PDB entry 5NJB | X-ray diffraction, 1.50 A resolution | chains A and B

# Chain A
Name: Metalloprotease TldD
Source organism: Escherichia coli K-12
Notes: EC 3.4.-.-
UniProt: P0AGG8 (TLDD_ECOLI); residue numbers follow UniProt; this construct covers 1-481
Chain sequence (495 residues; row label = number of the first residue in the row; numbers below 1 keep their minus sign (Met-13 is residue -13)):
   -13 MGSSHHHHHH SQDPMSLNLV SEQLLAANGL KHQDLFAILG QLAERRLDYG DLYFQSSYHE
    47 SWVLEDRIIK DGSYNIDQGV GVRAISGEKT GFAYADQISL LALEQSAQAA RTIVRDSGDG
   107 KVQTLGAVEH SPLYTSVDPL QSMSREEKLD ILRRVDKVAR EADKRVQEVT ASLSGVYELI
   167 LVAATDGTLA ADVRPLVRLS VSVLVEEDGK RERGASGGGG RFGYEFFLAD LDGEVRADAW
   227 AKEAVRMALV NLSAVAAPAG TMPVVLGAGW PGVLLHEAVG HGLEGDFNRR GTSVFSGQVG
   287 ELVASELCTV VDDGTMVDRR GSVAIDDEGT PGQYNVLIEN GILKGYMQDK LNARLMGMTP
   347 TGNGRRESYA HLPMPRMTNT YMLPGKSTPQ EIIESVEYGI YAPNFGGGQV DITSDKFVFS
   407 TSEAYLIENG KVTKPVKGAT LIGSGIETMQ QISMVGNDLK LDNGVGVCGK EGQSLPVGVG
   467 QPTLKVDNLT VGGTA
Disordered / not traced: -13 to 1
Construct notes: initiating methionine (-13); expression tag (-12 to 0); engineered mutation Asp401 (Gly in P0AGG8)
Ion coordination: Zn2+: His262, His267, Cys454 (together with actinonin)
Residues lining bound ligands: actinonin (BB2): Arg184, Trp256, Val259, His262, Glu263, His267, Gly392, Gly393, Gly394, Gln395, Val451, Gly452, Val453, Cys454, Gly455, Val463, Val465
Reported in the primary citation:
  - binding site for actinonin: Trp256, Val259, His262, Val463, Val465
  - mutagenesis - H267A: decreased stability
  - mutagenesis - H262A: abolished catalytic activity
  - mutagenesis - H262A: unchanged binding to Zn2+
  - catalytic residues: Glu263, Gly394, Gly455 (proposed by the authors, not directly observed)
  - mutagenesis - E270A, D272A: decreased expression

# Chain B
Name: Metalloprotease PmbA
Source organism: Escherichia coli K-12
Notes: EC 3.4.-.-
UniProt: P0AFK0 (PMBA_ECOLI); numbering as in UniProt (aligned over 1-450)
Chain sequence (450 residues; each row starts with the number of its first residue):
     1 MALAMKVISQ VEAQRKILEE AVSTALELAS GKSDGAEVAV SKTTGISVST RYGEVENVEF
    61 NSDGALGITV YHQNRKGSAS STDLSPQAIA RTVQAALDIA RYTSPDPCAG VADKELLAFD
   121 APDLDLFHPA EVSPDEAIEL AARAEQAALQ ADKRITNTEG GSFNSHYGVK VFGNSHGMLQ
   181 GYCSTRHSLS SCVIAEENGD MERDYAYTIG RAMSDLQTPE WVGADCARRT LSRLSPRKLS
   241 TMKAPVIFAN EVATGLFGHL VGAIAGGSVY RKSTFLLDSL GKQILPDWLT IEEHPHLLKG
   301 LASTPFDSEG VRTERRDIIK DGILTQWLLT SYSARKLGLK STGHAGGIHN WRIAGQGLSF
   361 EQMLKEMGTG LVVTELMGQG VSAITGDYSR GAAGFWVENG EIQYPVSEIT IAGNLKDMWR
   421 NIVTVGNDIE TRSNIQCGSV LLPEMKIAGQ
Disordered / not traced: 1-5

# Interface between chain A and chain B
Residue-residue contacts - 134 pairs, chain A then chain B:
  Trp48(A) - Ile99(B)  hydrophobic
  Trp48(A) - Thr103(B)
  Glu51(A) - Tyr270(B)  hydrogen bond
  Glu51(A) - Arg271(B)  salt bridge
  Asp52(A) - Lys336(B)  salt bridge
  Ile54(A) - Ser104(B)
  Ile54(A) - Pro105(B)
  Ile54(A) - Asp106(B)
  Ile55(A) - Thr103(B)
  Ile55(A) - Ser104(B)  hydrogen bond (backbone-backbone)
  Lys56(A) - Lys76(B)
  Lys56(A) - Asp106(B)  salt bridge
  Lys56(A) - Tyr270(B)
  Lys56(A) - Tyr332(B)  hydrogen bond
  Asp57(A) - Lys76(B)  salt bridge
  Asp57(A) - Thr103(B)
  Gly58(A) - Gly77(B)
  Gly58(A) - Ser78(B)  hydrogen bond (backbone-backbone)
  Gly58(A) - Ile99(B)
  Gly58(A) - Thr103(B)
  Ser59(A) - Ser78(B)
  Ser59(A) - Ile99(B)
  Tyr60(A) - Ser78(B)  hydrogen bond (backbone-backbone)
  Tyr60(A) - Ala79(B)
  Tyr60(A) - Ser80(B)  hydrogen bond (backbone-backbone)
  Tyr60(A) - Ala95(B)  hydrophobic
  Tyr60(A) - Ile99(B)
  Asn61(A) - Ser80(B)  hydrogen bond
  Ile62(A) - Ser80(B)  hydrogen bond (backbone-backbone)
  Ile62(A) - Ser81(B)
  Ile62(A) - Thr82(B)
  Asp63(A) - Thr82(B)  hydrogen bond
  Gln64(A) - Thr82(B)  hydrogen bond
  Gln64(A) - Asp83(B)
  Glu74(A) - Arg51(B)
  Glu74(A) - Glu56(B)
  Lys75(A) - Glu54(B)  salt bridge
  Lys75(A) - Val55(B)
  Lys75(A) - Glu56(B)
  Thr76(A) - Glu56(B)  hydrogen bond (backbone-backbone)
  Thr76(A) - Asn57(B)
  Thr76(A) - Val58(B)  hydrogen bond (backbone-backbone)
  Gly77(A) - Val58(B)
  Phe78(A) - Val58(B)  hydrogen bond (backbone-backbone)
  Phe78(A) - Glu59(B)
  Phe78(A) - Phe60(B)  hydrogen bond (backbone-backbone)
  Tyr80(A) - Phe60(B)
  Tyr80(A) - Asn61(B)  hydrogen bond
  Tyr80(A) - Ser62(B)  hydrogen bond (side chain-backbone)
  Tyr80(A) - Asp63(B)  hydrogen bond
  Asp82(A) - Ser62(B)
  Asp82(A) - Asp63(B)
  Asp82(A) - Gly64(B)  hydrogen bond (side chain-backbone)
  Asp82(A) - Thr82(B)
  Ala95(A) - Phe60(B)
  Ile99(A) - Val55(B)  hydrophobic
  Ile99(A) - Glu56(B)
  Ile99(A) - Val58(B)  hydrophobic
  Arg101(A) - Asp135(B)  salt bridge
  Arg131(A) - Asp98(B)  salt bridge
  Arg131(A) - Ile99(B)
  Arg131(A) - Tyr102(B)
  Glu132(A) - Tyr102(B)
  Glu154(A) - Arg271(B)
  Leu190(A) - Arg271(B)
  Leu190(A) - Lys272(B)
  Leu190(A) - Ile384(B)  hydrophobic
  Arg197(A) - Lys272(B)
  Arg197(A) - Leu277(B)
  Arg197(A) - Ile384(B)
  Glu198(A) - Ile384(B)
  Glu198(A) - Thr385(B)
  Arg199(A) - Ile384(B)
  Ala245(A) - Lys446(B)
  Gly246(A) - Thr241(B)
  Gly246(A) - Ala448(B)
  Gly246(A) - Gly449(B)
  Thr247(A) - Gly449(B)  hydrogen bond (side chain-backbone)
  Thr247(A) - Gln450(B)
  Arg276(A) - Arg51(B)  hydrogen bond (backbone-side chain)
  Arg276(A) - Glu56(B)  salt bridge
  Arg276(A) - Asn157(B)  hydrogen bond (backbone-side chain)
  Gly277(A) - Asn157(B)  hydrogen bond (backbone-side chain)
  Gly277(A) - Met201(B)
  Thr278(A) - Thr158(B)
  Thr278(A) - Glu159(B)  hydrogen bond
  Thr278(A) - Ile194(B)
  Thr278(A) - Met201(B)
  Ser279(A) - Met201(B)
  Val280(A) - Met201(B)
  Ala356(A) - Asp63(B)
  Leu358(A) - Glu59(B)
  Gln395(A) - Met377(B)
  Gln395(A) - Gly378(B)  hydrogen bond (side chain-backbone)
  Asp397(A) - Arg203(B)  salt bridge
  Asp397(A) - Arg233(B)  salt bridge
  Asp397(A) - Met377(B)
  Ile398(A) - Arg203(B)
  Thr399(A) - Ile194(B)
  Thr399(A) - Met201(B)
  Thr399(A) - Glu202(B)
  Thr399(A) - Arg203(B)  hydrogen bond
  Ser400(A) - Met201(B)
  Ser400(A) - Glu202(B)
  Lys402(A) - Met377(B)
  Lys402(A) - Ser407(B)
  Lys402(A) - Glu408(B)  salt bridge
  Val404(A) - Met377(B)  hydrophobic
  Val404(A) - Gly378(B)
  Lys423(A) - Asp387(B)  salt bridge
  Ala425(A) - Ser389(B)
  Thr426(A) - Gly380(B)
  Thr426(A) - Ser389(B)  hydrogen bond (side chain-backbone)
  Thr426(A) - Gly391(B)
  Thr426(A) - Thr410(B)
  Ile428(A) - Gly391(B)
  Ile428(A) - Glu408(B)
  Ile428(A) - Ile409(B)
  Ile428(A) - Thr410(B)
  Gly429(A) - Glu408(B)
  Ser430(A) - Glu408(B)  hydrogen bond
  Thr476(A) - Lys238(B)  hydrogen bond
  Thr476(A) - Ala448(B)
  Thr476(A) - Gly449(B)
  Val477(A) - Ala448(B)
  Gly478(A) - Ser389(B)  hydrogen bond (backbone-side chain)
  Gly478(A) - Thr410(B)
  Gly478(A) - Ala412(B)
  Gly479(A) - Ala412(B)
  Gly479(A) - Lys446(B)
  Thr480(A) - Ala412(B)
  Thr480(A) - Gly413(B)
  Thr480(A) - Lys446(B)
  Ala481(A) - Lys446(B)
Other interface residues (no listed pair), chain A (70 interface residues in all): Ala79, Thr98, Leu135, Phe273, Arg275, Tyr355, Val396, Phe403, Ser406, Gly424
Other interface residues (no listed pair), chain B (67 interface residues in all): Ser273, Gln379, Arg390, Ala392

# Overview
The interface between chain A and chain B involves 70 residues on one side and 67 on the other; the contacts
include 29 hydrogen bonds and 12 salt bridges. Polar contacts include Glu51(A)-Arg271(B), Asp52(A)-Lys336(B)
and Lys56(A)-Asp106(B). The paper reports catalytic residues Glu263(A), Gly394(A) and Gly455(A); E270A and
D272A of chain A reduce expression; 4 substitutions were tested in all.
Chain A is Metalloprotease TldD and chain B is Metalloprotease PmbA, both from Escherichia coli K-12; the
structure, E. coli Microcin-processing metalloprotease TldD/E with actinonin bound, was determined by X-ray
diffraction together with 5NJ9, 5NJA, 5NJC and 5NJF from the same study.
